Entry 4PHX (X-ray diffraction, 2.40 A resolution); this record covers chains C and E of the 8 polymer chains in the assembly.

[Chain C (and E)]
Molecule: Protein AggB
Source organism: Escherichia coli
Notes: chain E of this document is another copy of the same molecule, construct and numbering; everything in this record applies to it too
Reference sequence: P46006 (AGGB_ECOLX); residues 1-121 here correspond to UniProt positions 25-145 (UniProt number = residue number + 24)
Sequence (142 residues; each row starts with the number of its first residue):
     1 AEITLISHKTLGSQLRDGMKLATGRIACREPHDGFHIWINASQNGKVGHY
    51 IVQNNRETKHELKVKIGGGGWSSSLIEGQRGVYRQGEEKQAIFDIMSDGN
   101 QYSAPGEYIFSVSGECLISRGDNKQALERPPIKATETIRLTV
Disordered / not traced: 9-10, 57-59, 120-124 (chain E: 7-11, 18, 44-48, 57-58, 120, 122, 124)
Differences from the reference sequence: expression tag (122-142)
Disulfide bonds: Cys28-Cys116

[Interface between chain C and chain E]
Residue-residue contacts - 18 pairs, chain C then chain E:
  Ser73(C) with Ser72(E), hydrogen bond; Ser73(E)
  Ser74(C) with Ser73(E)
  Leu75(C) with Ser73(E), hydrogen bond (backbone-backbone); Ser74(E); Leu75(E), hydrogen bond (backbone-backbone); Ile76(E), hydrophobic; Tyr83(E), hydrophobic
  Ile76(C) with Leu75(E)
  Glu77(C) with Leu75(E), hydrogen bond (backbone-backbone); Ile76(E); Glu77(E), hydrogen bond (side chain-backbone)
  Arg80(C) with Gln125(E), hydrogen bond
  Tyr83(C) with Ser73(E)
  Gln125(C) with Arg80(E), hydrogen bond (backbone-side chain)
  Ala126(C) with Arg80(E)
  Leu127(C) with Leu75(E); Arg80(E)
Also at the interface, not in a pair above, chain C (13 interface residues in all): Val47, Ser72, Glu128
Also at the interface, not in a pair above, chain E (11 interface residues in all): Gly78, Leu127

[In short]
Chain C and chain E form an interface of 13 and 11 residues respectively; the contacts include 7 hydrogen
bonds. Among the polar pairs are Ser73(C)-Ser72(E), Glu77(C)-Glu77(E) and Arg80(C)-Gln125(E).
Both chains are Protein AggB (Escherichia coli). Entry 4PHX (Crystal structure of AggB, the minor subunit of
aggregative adherence fimbriae type I from the Escherichia ...) was determined by X-ray diffraction together
with 4OR1 and 4PH8 from the same study.
